5VNM - chains A and C of the 3 polymer chains in the assembly; structure by X-ray diffraction, 2.77 A resolution.

[Chain A]
Name: Protein transport protein Sec23A
Source organism: Homo sapiens
UniProtKB: Q15436 (SC23A_HUMAN); residues 1-764 here = UniProt positions 1-764
Amino-acid sequence (764 residues; numbered 1 to 764; the number before each row is that of its first residue):
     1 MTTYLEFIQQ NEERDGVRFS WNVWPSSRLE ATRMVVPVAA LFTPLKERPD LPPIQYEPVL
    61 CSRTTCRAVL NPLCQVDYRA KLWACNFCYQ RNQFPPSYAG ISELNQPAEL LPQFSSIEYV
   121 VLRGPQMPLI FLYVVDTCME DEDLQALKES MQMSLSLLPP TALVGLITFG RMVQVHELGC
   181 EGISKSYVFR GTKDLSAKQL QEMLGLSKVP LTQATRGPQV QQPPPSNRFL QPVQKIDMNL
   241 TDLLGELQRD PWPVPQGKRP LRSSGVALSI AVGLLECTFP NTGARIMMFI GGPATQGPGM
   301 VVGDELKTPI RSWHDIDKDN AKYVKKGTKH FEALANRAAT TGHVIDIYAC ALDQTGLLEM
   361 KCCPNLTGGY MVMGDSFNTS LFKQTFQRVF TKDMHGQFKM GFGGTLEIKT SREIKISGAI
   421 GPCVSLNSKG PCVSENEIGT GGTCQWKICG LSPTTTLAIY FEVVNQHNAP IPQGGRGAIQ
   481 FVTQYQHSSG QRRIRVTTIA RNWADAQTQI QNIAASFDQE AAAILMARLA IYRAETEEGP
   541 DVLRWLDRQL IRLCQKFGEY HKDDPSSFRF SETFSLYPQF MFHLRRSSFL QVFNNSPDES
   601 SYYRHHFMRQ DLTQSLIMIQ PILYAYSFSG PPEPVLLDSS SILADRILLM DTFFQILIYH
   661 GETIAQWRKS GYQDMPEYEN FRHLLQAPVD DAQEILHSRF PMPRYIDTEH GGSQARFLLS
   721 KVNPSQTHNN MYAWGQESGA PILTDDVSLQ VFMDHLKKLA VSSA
Unresolved in the structure: 1-2, 206-222, 465-474, 538-540, 667-678, 724-745
Ion coordination: Zn2+: Cys61, Cys66, Cys85, Cys88

[Chain C]
Name: Vesicle-trafficking protein SEC22b
Source organism: Mus musculus
UniProtKB: O08547 (SC22B_MOUSE); numbering as in UniProt (aligned over 1-157)
Amino-acid sequence (157 residues; row label = number of the first residue in the row):
     1 MVLLTMIARV ADGLPLAASM QEDEQSGRDL QQYQSQAKQL FRKLNEQSPT RCTLEAGAMT
    61 FHYIIEQGVC YLVLCEAAFP KKLAFAYLED LHSEFDEQHG KKVPTVSRPY SFIEFDTFIQ
   121 KTKKLYIDSR ARRNLGSINT ELQDVQRIMV ANIEEVL
Unresolved in the structure: 24-28, 133-147
UniProt features mapped onto this chain:
  - modified residue: Lys38 (N6-acetyllysine), Ser137 (Phosphoserine), Thr140 (Phosphothreonine)

[Interface between chain A and chain C]
Contacting residue pairs - 11 pairs, chain A then chain C:
  Arg249(A) with Arg130(C)
  Asp250(A) with Arg130(C), hydrogen bond (backbone-side chain)
  Pro251(A) with Arg130(C), hydrogen bond (backbone-side chain)
  Trp252(A) with Arg130(C), hydrogen bond (backbone-side chain)
  Pro253(A) with Ile127(C); Asp128(C); Arg130(C)
  Val254(A) with Asp128(C), hydrogen bond (backbone-side chain); Ser129(C), hydrogen bond (backbone-side chain)
  Pro255(A) with Ser129(C), hydrogen bond (backbone-side chain)
  Gln256(A) with Ser129(C)
Interface residues without a listed pair, chain C (8 interface residues in all): Phe79, Pro80, Leu83, Tyr126

[Overview]
The chain A/chain C interface involves 8 residues from each chain, with 6 hydrogen bonds. Polar contacts
include Asp250(A)-Arg130(C), Pro251(A)-Arg130(C) and Trp252(A)-Arg130(C). The Zn2+ site is built by Cys61(A),
Cys66(A), Cys85(A) and Cys88(A).
Here chain A is Protein transport protein Sec23A (Homo sapiens) and chain C is Vesicle-trafficking protein
SEC22b (Mus musculus). Entry 5VNM (Crystal structure of Sec23a/Sec24a/Sec22 complexed with 4-phenylbutyric
acid (15mM soaking)) was determined by X-ray diffraction (same publication as 5VNE, 5VNF, 5VNG, 5VNH, 5VNI,
5VNJ and 4 further entries).
